PDB entry 4RTL | X-ray diffraction, 2.19 A resolution | chains A and G of the 3 polymer chains in the assembly

== Chain A ==
Protein: DNA adenine methylase
Organism: Escherichia coli
UniProtKB: H0Q7C9 (H0Q7C9_ECOLI); residue numbers follow UniProt; this construct covers 1-278
Chain sequence (298 residues; row label = number of the first residue in the row; numbers below 1 keep their minus sign (Met-19 is residue -19)):
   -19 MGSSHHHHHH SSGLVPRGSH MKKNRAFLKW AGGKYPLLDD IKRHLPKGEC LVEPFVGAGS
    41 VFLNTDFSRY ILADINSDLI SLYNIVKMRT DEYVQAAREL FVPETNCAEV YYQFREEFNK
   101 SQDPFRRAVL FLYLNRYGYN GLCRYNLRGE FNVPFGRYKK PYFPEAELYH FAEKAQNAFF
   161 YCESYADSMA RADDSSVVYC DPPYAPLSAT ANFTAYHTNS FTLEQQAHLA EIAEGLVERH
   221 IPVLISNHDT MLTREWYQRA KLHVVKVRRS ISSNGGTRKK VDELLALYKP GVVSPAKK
Disordered / not traced: -19 to 2, 190-198, 252-257, 272-278
Construct notes: expression tag (-19 to 0)
Small-molecule neighbours: sinefungin (SFG): Trp10, Ala11, Gly12, Gly13, Lys14, Pro34, Phe35, Val36, Gly37, Ala38, Gly39, Ser40, Asp54, Ile55, Asn56, Glu163, Ser164, Tyr165, Asp181, Pro183, Phe201
Reported in the primary citation:
  - binding site for the 11-nt DNA strand (chain G): Arg124

== Chain G ==
Molecule: 11-nt DNA strand
Sequence (11 nucleotides; numbered 1 to 11; the number before each row is that of its first residue):
     1 ACGATCTTTA G

== Chain A / chain G interface ==
Residue-residue contacts (10; chain A residue first):
  Arg95(A) with DG11(G), salt bridge to the phosphate
  Arg124(A) with DA10(G), base contact; DG11(G), hydrogen bond to the base
  Asn126(A) with DT9(G), phosphate contact; DA10(G), hydrogen bond to the phosphate
  Leu127(A) with DT8(G), phosphate contact; DT9(G), hydrogen bond to the phosphate
  Asn132(A) with DA10(G), hydrogen bond to the phosphate; DG11(G), phosphate contact
  Pro134(A) with DG11(G), phosphate contact
Also at the interface, not in a pair above, chain A (8 interface residues in all): Tyr92, Val133

== Summary ==
8 residues of chain A and 4 residues of chain G are in contact, with 4 hydrogen bonds and 1 salt bridge. Polar
contacts include Arg124(A)-DG11(G), Asn126(A)-DA10(G) and Leu127(A)-DT9(G). Ligands of chain A: sinefungin.
From the paper: a binding site for the 11-nt DNA strand (chain G) at Arg124(A).
Here chain A is DNA adenine methylase (Escherichia coli) and chain G is an 11-nt DNA strand. Entry 4RTL
(Complex of Escherichia coli DNA Adenine Methyltransferase (DAM) with Sinefungin and with DNA Containing
Distal Pap ...) was determined by X-ray diffraction, deposited together with 4RTJ, 4RTK, 4RTM, 4RTN, 4RTO,
4RTP and 3 further entries.
